Entry 8WLH (electron microscopy, 3.70 A resolution); this record covers chains N and T of the 43 polymer chains in the assembly.

Chain N:
Protein: Flagellar hook-basal body complex protein FliE
From: Salmonella enterica subsp. enterica serovar Typhimurium str. LT2
UniProt: P26462 (FLIE_SALTY); residues 1-104 here = UniProt positions 1-104
Sequence (104 residues; row label = number of the first residue in the row):
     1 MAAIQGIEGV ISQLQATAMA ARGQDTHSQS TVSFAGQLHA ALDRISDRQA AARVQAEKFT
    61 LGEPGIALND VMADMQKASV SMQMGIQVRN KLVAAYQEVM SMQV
Disordered / not traced: 1-30

Chain T:
Protein: Flagellar basal body rod protein FlgB
From: Salmonella enterica subsp. enterica serovar Typhimurium str. LT2
UniProt: P16437 (FLGB_SALTY); numbering as in UniProt (aligned over 1-138)
Sequence (138 residues; row label = number of the first residue in the row):
     1 MLDRLDAALR FQQEALNLRA QRQEILAANI ANADTPGYQA RDIDFASELK KVMVRGREET
    61 GGVALTLTSS HHIPAQAVSS PAVDLLYRVP DQPSLDGNTV DMDRERTQFA DNSLKYQMGL
   121 TVLGSQLKGM MNVLQGGN
Disordered / not traced: 1-2, 58-81, 137-138

Interface between chain N and chain T:
Contacting residue pairs (25):
  R48(N) - L5(T)
  R48(N) - D6(T)  salt bridge
  N69(N) - L16(T)  hydrogen bond (side chain-backbone)
  N69(N) - N17(T)
  N69(N) - A20(T)
  N69(N) - Y116(T)
  D70(N) - Q13(T)
  D70(N) - N17(T)  hydrogen bond
  D70(N) - R57(T)  salt bridge
  A73(N) - Q13(T)
  D74(N) - Q13(T)  hydrogen bond
  Q76(N) - L127(T)
  K77(N) - L5(T)
  K77(N) - D6(T)  salt bridge
  K77(N) - Q13(T)  hydrogen bond
  V80(N) - L5(T)  hydrophobic
  V80(N) - L127(T)  hydrophobic
  V80(N) - M130(T)  hydrophobic
  V80(N) - L134(T)
  S81(N) - L5(T)
  Q83(N) - M131(T)
  Q83(N) - L134(T)
  M84(N) - L134(T)
  Q87(N) - L134(T)  hydrogen bond (side chain-backbone)
  Q87(N) - G136(T)
Other interface residues (no listed pair), chain T (16 interface residues in all): L9, L123, Q135

Overview:
12 residues of chain N and 16 residues of chain T are in contact; the contacts include 5 hydrogen bonds and 3
salt bridges. Among the polar pairs are R48(N)-D6(T), D70(N)-R57(T) and K77(N)-D6(T).
Here chain N is Flagellar hook-basal body complex protein FliE and chain T is Flagellar basal body rod protein
FlgB, both from Salmonella enterica subsp. enterica serovar Typhimurium str. LT2. Entry 8WLH (Cryo-EM
structure of the proximal rod-export apparatus and FlgF within the motor-hook complex in the CCW ...) was
determined by electron microscopy, deposited together with 8WHT, 8WIW, 8WK3, 8WK4, 8WKI, 8WKK and 11 further
entries.
